8VAS - chains A and F of the 9 polymer chains in the assembly; structure by electron microscopy, 3.80 A resolution.

[Chain A]
Name: DNA polymerase III subunit delta
From: Escherichia coli
UniProt: P28630 (HOLA_ECOLI); residues 1-343 here = UniProt positions 1-343
Sequence (343 residues; numbered 1 to 343; the number before each row is that of its first residue):
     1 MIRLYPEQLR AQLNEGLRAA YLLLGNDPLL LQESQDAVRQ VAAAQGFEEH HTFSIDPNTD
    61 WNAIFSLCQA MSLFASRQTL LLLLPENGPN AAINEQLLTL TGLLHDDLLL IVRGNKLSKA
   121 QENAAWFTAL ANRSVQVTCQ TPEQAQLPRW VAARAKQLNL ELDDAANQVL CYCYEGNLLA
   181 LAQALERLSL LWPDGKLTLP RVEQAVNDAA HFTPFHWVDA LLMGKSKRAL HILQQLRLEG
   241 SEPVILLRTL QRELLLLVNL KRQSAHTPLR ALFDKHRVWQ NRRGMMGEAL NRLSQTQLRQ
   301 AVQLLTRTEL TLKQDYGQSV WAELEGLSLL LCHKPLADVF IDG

[Chain F]
Name: Beta sliding clamp
From: Escherichia coli
UniProt: P0A988 (DPO3B_ECOLI); residues 1-366 here = UniProt positions 1-366
Sequence (369 residues; each row starts with the number of its first residue; numbers below 1 keep their minus sign (Gly-2 is residue -2)):
    -2 GPHMKFTVER EHLLKPLQQV SGPLGGRPTL PILGNLLLQV ADGTLSLTGT DLEMEMVARV
    58 ALVQPHEPGA TTVPARKFFD ICRGLPEGAE IAVQLEGERM LVRSGRSRFS LSTLPAADFP
   118 NLDDWQSEVE FTLPQATMKR LIEATQFSMA HQDVRYYLNG MLFETEGEEL RTVATDGHRL
   178 AVCSMPIGQS LPSHSVIVPR KGVIELMRML DGGDNPLRVQ IGSNNIRAHV GDFIFTSKLV
   238 DGRFPDYRRV LPKNPDKHLE AGCDLLKQAF ARAAILSNEK FRGVRLYVSE NQLKITANNP
   298 EQEEAEEILD VTYSGAEMEI GFNVSYVLDV LNALKCENVR MMLTDSVSSV QIEDAASQSA
   358 AYVVMPMRL
Differences from the reference sequence: expression tag (-2 to 0)
UniProt features mapped onto this chain:
  - binding site (DNA): Arg24, Arg73, Gln149, Tyr153, Tyr154
  - mutagenesis: Arg24 (R24A: Mild defect in DNA replication, impaired loading of clamp on DNA, polymerase speed is wild-type. More severe replication defect and very poor clamp loading; when associated with A-149), Gly66 (G66E: In dnaN159; a temperature- and UV-sensitive mutation, displays altered DNA polymerase usage, chronically induced SOS response; when associated with A-174), Ala133 (A133T: Reduction of synthesis of beta*, probably due to mutation of its promoter), Met135 (M135L: 3-fold reduction of synthesis of beta*, probably due to loss of its start codon), Met146 (M146L: No effect on synthesis of beta*), Gln149 (Q149A: Mild defect in DNA replication, impaired loading of clamp on DNA, polymerase speed is wild-type. More severe replication defect and very poor clamp loading; when associated with A-24), Tyr153 to Tyr154 (Very poor loading of clamp on DNA, polymerase speed is wild-type), Gly174 (G174A: In dnaN159; a temperature- and UV-sensitive mutation, displays altered DNA polymerase usage, chronically induced SOS response; when associated with A-66), Gln265 to Leu366 (In dnaN806; temperature sensitive), Ile272 to Leu273 (Monomeric in solution, binds very tightly to subunit delta (holA). The monomer binds tightly to linear and circular DNA. Cannot bind both Pol III and IV simultaneously)

[Chain A / chain F interface]
Pairs across the interface (27; chain A residue first):
  Phe65(A) with His175(F); Tyr323(F)
  Cys68(A) with Met364(F); Arg365(F), hydrogen bond (backbone-backbone)
  Gln69(A) with His175(F); Asn320(F); Met362(F), hydrogen bond (side chain-backbone); Pro363(F), hydrogen bond (side chain-backbone); Met364(F)
  Ala70(A) with His175(F), hydrogen bond (backbone-side chain); Met362(F); Arg365(F)
  Met71(A) with Gly174(F); His175(F); Met362(F)
  Ser72(A) with Gly174(F); His175(F); Val247(F); Met362(F)
  Leu73(A) with Leu155(F), hydrophobic; Gly174(F); Phe241(F), hydrophobic; Val247(F), hydrophobic
  Phe74(A) with Pro242(F), hydrophobic; Arg246(F)
  Leu103(A) with Leu366(F), hydrophobic
  His105(A) with Arg365(F), hydrogen bond
Interface residues without a listed pair, chain A (12 interface residues in all): His51, Asp60
Interface residues without a listed pair, chain F (18 interface residues in all): Val151, Leu177, Lys277, Ser346

[Summary]
12 residues of chain A face 18 of chain F across their interface, with 5 hydrogen bonds. Polar pairs include
Gln69(A)-Met362(F), Gln69(A)-Pro363(F) and Ala70(A)-His175(F). Curated annotation (UniProt) lists 5
DNA-binding residues and 13 mutagenesis sites on chain F.
Here chain A is DNA polymerase III subunit delta and chain F is Beta sliding clamp, both from Escherichia
coli. Entry 8VAS (Structure of the E. coli clamp loader bound to the beta clamp in an Altered-Collar
conformation) was determined by electron microscopy, deposited together with 8VAL, 8VAM, 8VAN, 8VAP, 8VAQ,
8VAR and 8VAT.
